Entry 7V3L (electron microscopy, 3.47 A resolution); this record covers chains A and D of the 9 polymer chains in the assembly.

== Chain A ==
Molecule: Spike glycoprotein
From: Human betacoronavirus 2c EMC/2012
UniProtKB: K0BRG7 (K0BRG7_MERS); numbering as in UniProt (aligned over 1-1290)
Chain sequence (1290 residues; numbered 1 to 1290; the number before each row is that of its first residue):
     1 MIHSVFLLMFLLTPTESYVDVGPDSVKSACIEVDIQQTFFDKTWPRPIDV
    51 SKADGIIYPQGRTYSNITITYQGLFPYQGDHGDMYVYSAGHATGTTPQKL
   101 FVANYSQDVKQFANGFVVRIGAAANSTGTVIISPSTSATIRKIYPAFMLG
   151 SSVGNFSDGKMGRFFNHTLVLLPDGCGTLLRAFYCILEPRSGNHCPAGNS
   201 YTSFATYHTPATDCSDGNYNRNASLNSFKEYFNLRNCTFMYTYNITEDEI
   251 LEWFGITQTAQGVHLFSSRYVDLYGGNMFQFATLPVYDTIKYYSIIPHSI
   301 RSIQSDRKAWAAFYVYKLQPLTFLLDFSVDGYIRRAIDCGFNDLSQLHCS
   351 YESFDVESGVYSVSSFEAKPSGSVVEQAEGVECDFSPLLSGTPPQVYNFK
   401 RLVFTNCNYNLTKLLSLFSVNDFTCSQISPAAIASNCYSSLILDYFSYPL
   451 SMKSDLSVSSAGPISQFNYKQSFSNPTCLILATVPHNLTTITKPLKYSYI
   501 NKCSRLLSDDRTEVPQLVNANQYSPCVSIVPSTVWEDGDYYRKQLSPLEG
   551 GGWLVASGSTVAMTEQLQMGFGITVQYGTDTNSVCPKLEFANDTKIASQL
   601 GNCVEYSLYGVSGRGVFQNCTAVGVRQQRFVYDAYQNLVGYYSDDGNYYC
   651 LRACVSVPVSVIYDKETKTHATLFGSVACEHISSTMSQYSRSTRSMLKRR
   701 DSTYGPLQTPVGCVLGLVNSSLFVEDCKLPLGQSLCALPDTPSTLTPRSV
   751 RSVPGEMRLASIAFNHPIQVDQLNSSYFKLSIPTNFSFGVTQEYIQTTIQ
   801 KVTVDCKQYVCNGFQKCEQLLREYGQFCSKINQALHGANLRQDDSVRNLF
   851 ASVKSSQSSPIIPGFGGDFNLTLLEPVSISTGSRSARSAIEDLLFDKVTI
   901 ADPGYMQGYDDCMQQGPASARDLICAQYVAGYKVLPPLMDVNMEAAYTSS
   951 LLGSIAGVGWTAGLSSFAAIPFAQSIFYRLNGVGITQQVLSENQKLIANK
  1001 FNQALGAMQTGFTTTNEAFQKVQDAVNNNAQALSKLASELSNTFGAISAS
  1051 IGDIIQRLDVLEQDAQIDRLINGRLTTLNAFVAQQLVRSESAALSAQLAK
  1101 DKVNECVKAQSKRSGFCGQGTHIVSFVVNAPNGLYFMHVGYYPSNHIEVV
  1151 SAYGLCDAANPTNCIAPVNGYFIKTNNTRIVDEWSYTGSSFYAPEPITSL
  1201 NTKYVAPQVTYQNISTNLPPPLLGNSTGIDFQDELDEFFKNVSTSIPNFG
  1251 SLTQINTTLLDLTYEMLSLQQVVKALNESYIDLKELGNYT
Unresolved in the structure: 1-17, 87, 378-381, 587-595, 691, 699-709, 744-756, 878-885, 916-923, 1168, 1174, 1179, 1207-1290
Cystine bridges: Cys30-Cys195, Cys176-Cys214, Cys185-Cys237, Cys339-Cys349, Cys383-Cys407, Cys425-Cys478, Cys437-Cys585, Cys503-Cys526, Cys620-Cys650, Cys679-Cys713, Cys811-Cys817, Cys1106-Cys1117

== Chain D ==
Molecule: antibody H
From: Homo sapiens
Notes: antibody fragment or engineered binder
Chain sequence (226 residues; each row starts with the number of its first residue):
     4 EVQLVQSGAEVKKPGSSVKVSCKASGGTFSSYAICWVRQAPGQGLEWMGG
    54 IIPFFGTVNYAQKFQGRVTITADESTSTVYMELSSLRSEDTAVYYCANSY
   104 CSSTNCYRYYQNGLDVWGQGTTVTVSSAWSTKGPSVFPLAPSSKSTSGGT
   154 AALGCLVKDYFPEPVTVSWNSGALTSGVHTFPAVLQSSGLYSLSSVVTVP
   204 SSSLGTQTYICNVNHKPSNTKVDKRV
Cystine bridges: Cys25-Cys99, Cys158-Cys214

== Chain A / chain D interface ==
Pairs across the interface (24):
  Thr412(A) - Phe57(D)
  Thr412(A) - Phe58(D)
  Leu415(A) - Phe58(D)  hydrophobic
  Leu415(A) - Thr60(D)
  Ser416(A) - Phe58(D)  hydrogen bond (backbone-backbone)
  Ser416(A) - Gly59(D)
  Ser416(A) - Thr60(D)
  Phe418(A) - Thr60(D)
  Ser419(A) - Thr60(D)
  Ser419(A) - Val61(D)
  Val420(A) - Thr60(D)  hydrogen bond (backbone-side chain)
  Val420(A) - Asn62(D)
  Phe423(A) - Phe58(D)  hydrophobic
  Phe423(A) - Tyr110(D)
  Phe423(A) - Arg111(D)
  Phe423(A) - Tyr112(D)  hydrophobic
  Thr424(A) - Tyr110(D)
  Thr424(A) - Arg111(D)
  Cys425(A) - Tyr110(D)  hydrogen bond (backbone-backbone)
  Ser429(A) - Ser106(D)  hydrogen bond (side chain-backbone)
  Pro430(A) - Ser105(D)
  Pro430(A) - Cys109(D)
  Pro430(A) - Tyr112(D)  hydrophobic
  Ala434(A) - Phe57(D)  hydrophobic
Interface residues without a listed pair, chain A (13 interface residues in all): Ile428
Interface residues without a listed pair, chain D (14 interface residues in all): Ile55, Thr107

== In short ==
The interface between chain A and chain D involves 13 residues on one side and 14 on the other; the contacts
include 4 hydrogen bonds. Polar pairs include Val420(A)-Thr60(D), Ser429(A)-Ser106(D) and Ser416(A)-Phe58(D).
Chain A is Spike glycoprotein (Human betacoronavirus 2c EMC/2012) and chain D is antibody H (Homo sapiens);
the structure, MERS S ectodomain trimer in complex with neutralizing antibody 6516, was determined by electron
microscopy.
